Entry 6PRY (X-ray diffraction, 1.55 A resolution); this record covers chains A and B.

== Chain A (and B) ==
Protein: Methyl-accepting chemotaxis protein
From: Thermosynechococcus elongatus BP-1
Notes: fragment: GAF domain; chain B of this document is another copy of the same molecule, construct and numbering; everything in this record applies to it too
Reference sequence: Q8DLC7 (Q8DLC7_THEEB); residues 435-584 here = UniProt positions 435-584
Sequence (150 residues; numbered 435 to 584; the number before each row is that of its first residue):
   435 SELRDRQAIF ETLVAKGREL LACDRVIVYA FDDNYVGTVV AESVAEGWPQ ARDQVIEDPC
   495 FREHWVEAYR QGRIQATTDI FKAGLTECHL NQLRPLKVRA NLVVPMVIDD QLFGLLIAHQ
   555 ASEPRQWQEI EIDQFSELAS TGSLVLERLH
Construct notes: engineered mutation Ala555 (Cys in Q8DLC7)
Covalently attached groups: Phycoviolobilin, blue light-absorbing form (VRB) linked to Cys494, Cys522
Metal / ion sites: Mg2+: Ser435, Asp439
Residues lining bound ligands: Phycoviolobilin, blue light-absorbing form (VRB): Ile461, Tyr463, Ile490, Asp492, Pro493, Phe495, His498, Trp499, Tyr503, Arg507, Ile508, Gln509, Leu519, Thr520, His523, Gln526, Leu527, Leu530, Asn535, Val537, Ile551, His553
From the paper describing this entry:
  - binding site for Phycoviolobilin, blue light-absorbing form: Cys494

== Chain A / chain B interface ==
Pairs across the interface - 22 pairs, chain A then chain B:
  Glu436(A) with Asp439(B)
  Asp439(A) with Asp439(B); Leu583(B)
  Glu445(A) with Arg582(B)
  Thr446(A) with Arg582(B), hydrogen bond
  Lys450(A) with Glu571(B), salt bridge; Thr575(B), hydrogen bond; Leu578(B)
  Leu454(A) with Glu571(B)
  Asp567(A) with Gln568(B), hydrogen bond
  Glu571(A) with Lys450(B), salt bridge; Leu454(B)
  Ser574(A) with Lys450(B), hydrogen bond
  Thr575(A) with Lys450(B); Leu572(B)
  Leu578(A) with Thr446(B); Lys450(B)
  Val579(A) with Thr446(B)
  Arg582(A) with Ala442(B); Glu445(B); Thr446(B)
  Leu583(A) with Asp439(B)
Interface residues without a listed pair, chain A (18 interface residues in all): Ala442, Ile443, Ala449, Leu572
Interface residues without a listed pair, chain B (16 interface residues in all): Ile443, Ser574, Val579

== Summary ==
Chain A and chain B form an interface of 18 and 16 residues respectively; the contacts include 4 hydrogen
bonds and 2 salt bridges. Among the polar pairs are Lys450(A)-Glu571(B), Thr446(A)-Arg582(B) and
Lys450(A)-Thr575(B). Phycoviolobilin, blue light-absorbing form is covalently linked to Cys494(A). The paper
reports a binding site for Phycoviolobilin, blue light-absorbing form at Cys494(A).
Chain A and chain B are both Methyl-accepting chemotaxis protein (Thermosynechococcus elongatus BP-1); the
structure, X-ray crystal structure of the blue-light absorbing state of PixJ from Thermosynechococcus
elongatus by serial femtosecond ..., was determined by X-ray diffraction (same publication as 6P58, 6PRU and
6UPP).
